5L5Q - chains A and G of the 28 polymer chains in the assembly; structure by X-ray diffraction, 2.80 A resolution.

== Chain A ==
Protein: Proteasome subunit alpha type-2
Source organism: Saccharomyces cerevisiae (strain ATCC 204508 / S288c)
Notes: EC 3.4.25.1
Reference sequence: P23639 (PSA2_YEAST); numbering as in UniProt (aligned over 1-250)
Amino-acid sequence (250 residues; each row starts with the number of its first residue):
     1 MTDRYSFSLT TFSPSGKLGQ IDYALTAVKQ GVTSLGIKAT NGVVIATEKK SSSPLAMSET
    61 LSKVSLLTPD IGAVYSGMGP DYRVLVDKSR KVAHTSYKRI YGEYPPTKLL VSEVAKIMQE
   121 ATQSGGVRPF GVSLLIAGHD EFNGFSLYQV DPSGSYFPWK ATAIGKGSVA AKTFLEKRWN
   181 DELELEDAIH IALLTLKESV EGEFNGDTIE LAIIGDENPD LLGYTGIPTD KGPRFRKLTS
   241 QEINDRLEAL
UniProt features mapped onto this chain:
  - cross-link: Lys108 (Glycyl lysine isopeptide (Lys-Gly) (interchain with G-Cter in ubiquitin))

== Chain G ==
Protein: Proteasome subunit alpha type-1
Source organism: Saccharomyces cerevisiae (strain ATCC 204508 / S288c)
Notes: EC 3.4.25.1
Reference sequence: P21243 (PSA1_YEAST); residues -8 to 243 here correspond to UniProt positions 1-252 (UniProt number = residue number + 9)
Amino-acid sequence (252 residues; row label = number of the first residue in the row; numbers below 1 keep their minus sign (Met-8 is residue -8)):
    -8 MSGAAAASAA GYDRHITIFS PEGRLYQVEY AFKATNQTNI NSLAVRGKDC TVVISQKKVP
    52 DKLLDPTTVS YIFCISRTIG MVVNGPIPDA RNAALRAKAE AAEFRYKYGY DMPCDVLAKR
   112 MANLSQIYTQ RAYMRPLGVI LTFVSVDEEL GPSIYKTDPA GYYVGYKATA TGPKQQEITT
   172 NLENHFKKSK IDHINEESWE KVVEFAITHM IDALGTEFSK NDLEVGVATK DKFFTLSAEN
   232 IEERLVAIAE QD
Not modelled in the structure: -8 to 1, 243
Metal / ion sites: Mg2+: Thr8, Tyr119, Arg122, Met125

== Chain A / chain G interface ==
Pairs across the interface (65):
  Asp3(A) - Tyr124(G)
  Tyr5(A) - Ile7(G)
  Tyr5(A) - Ala123(G)  hydrophobic
  Tyr5(A) - Tyr124(G)  hydrophobic
  Leu9(A) - Ile9(G)  hydrophobic
  Leu9(A) - Ala123(G)  hydrophobic
  Gln20(A) - Ile9(G)
  Gln20(A) - Phe10(G)  hydrogen bond (side chain-backbone)
  Tyr23(A) - Phe10(G)  hydrophobic
  Tyr23(A) - Ser11(G)
  Tyr23(A) - Pro12(G)  hydrophobic
  Tyr23(A) - Gly14(G)
  Ala24(A) - Phe10(G)  hydrophobic
  Thr26(A) - Pro12(G)
  Thr26(A) - Glu13(G)
  Ala27(A) - Gly14(G)
  Ser52(A) - Tyr153(G)  hydrogen bond
  Pro54(A) - Lys158(G)
  Pro54(A) - Glu174(G)
  Leu55(A) - Tyr157(G)
  Leu55(A) - Lys158(G)  hydrogen bond (backbone-backbone)
  Leu55(A) - Ala159(G)
  Leu55(A) - Thr170(G)
  Leu55(A) - Glu174(G)
  Leu55(A) - Phe177(G)  hydrophobic
  Ala56(A) - Gly156(G)
  Ala56(A) - Tyr157(G)  hydrophobic
  Met57(A) - Arg37(G)
  Met57(A) - Val155(G)
  Met57(A) - Gly156(G)  hydrogen bond (backbone-backbone)
  Met57(A) - Tyr157(G)
  Met57(A) - Lys158(G)
  Thr60(A) - Tyr146(G)
  Thr60(A) - Val155(G)
  Thr60(A) - Gly156(G)  hydrogen bond (side chain-backbone)
  Leu61(A) - Tyr153(G)  hydrophobic
  Leu61(A) - Val155(G)  hydrophobic
  Met78(A) - Phe10(G)  hydrophobic
  Met78(A) - Leu16(G)  hydrophobic
  Pro80(A) - Gln117(G)
  Pro80(A) - Ala151(G)
  Pro80(A) - Gly152(G)
  Pro80(A) - Tyr153(G)
  Asp81(A) - Gln117(G)
  Arg83(A) - Ala113(G)  hydrogen bond (side chain-backbone)
  Arg83(A) - Asn114(G)
  Arg83(A) - Gly152(G)  hydrogen bond (side chain-backbone)
  Arg83(A) - Tyr154(G)
  Val84(A) - Asn114(G)
  Val84(A) - Gln117(G)
  Asp87(A) - Lys110(G)  salt bridge
  Asp87(A) - Asn114(G)
  Gly126(A) - Arg122(G)
  Gly126(A) - Ala123(G)  hydrogen bond (backbone-backbone)
  Val127(A) - Gln121(G)
  Val127(A) - Arg122(G)
  Arg128(A) - Thr8(G)
  Arg128(A) - Phe10(G)
  Arg128(A) - Leu16(G)
  Arg128(A) - Thr120(G)  hydrogen bond (side chain-backbone)
  Arg128(A) - Gln121(G)  hydrogen bond (backbone-backbone)
  Pro129(A) - Phe10(G)
  Pro129(A) - Gln121(G)
  Phe130(A) - Gln121(G)
  Gly131(A) - Phe10(G)
Interface residues without a listed pair, chain A (31 interface residues in all): Met1, Thr2, Ser53, Ala121
Interface residues without a listed pair, chain G (33 interface residues in all): Leu173

== Summary ==
31 residues of chain A face 33 of chain G across their interface, with 10 hydrogen bonds and 1 salt bridge.
Polar contacts include Asp87(A)-Lys110(G), Gln20(A)-Phe10(G) and Ser52(A)-Tyr153(G). Thr8(G), Tyr119(G),
Arg122(G) and Met125(G) form the Mg2+ site.
Here chain A is Proteasome subunit alpha type-2 and chain G is Proteasome subunit alpha type-1, both from
Saccharomyces cerevisiae (strain ATCC 204508 / S288c). Entry 5L5Q (Yeast 20S proteasome with human beta5i
(1-138) and human beta6 (97-111; 118-133) in complex with epoxyketone ...) was determined by X-ray
diffraction, deposited together with 5L52, 5L54, 5L55, 5L5A, 5L5B, 5L5D and 30 further entries.
